PDB entry 4FMN | X-ray diffraction, 2.69 A resolution | chains A and C of the 3 polymer chains in the assembly

[Chain A]
Name: DNA mismatch repair protein MLH1
Organism: Saccharomyces cerevisiae
Reference sequence: P38920 (MLH1_YEAST); residues 485-769 here = UniProt positions 485-769
Amino-acid sequence (288 residues; each row starts with the number of its first residue):
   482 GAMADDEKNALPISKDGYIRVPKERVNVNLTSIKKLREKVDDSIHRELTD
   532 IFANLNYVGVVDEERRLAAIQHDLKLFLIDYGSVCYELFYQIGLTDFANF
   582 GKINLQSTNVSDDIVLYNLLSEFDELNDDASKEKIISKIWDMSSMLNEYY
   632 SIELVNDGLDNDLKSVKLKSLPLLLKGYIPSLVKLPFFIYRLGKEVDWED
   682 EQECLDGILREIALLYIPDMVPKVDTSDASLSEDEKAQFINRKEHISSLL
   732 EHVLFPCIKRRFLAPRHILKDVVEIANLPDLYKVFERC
Disordered / not traced: 482-504
Sequence notes: expression tag (482-484)
Metal / ion sites: Zn2+ site 1: C769 (shared with 3 residues of chain B)
Curated features (UniProtKB/Swiss-Prot):
  - natural variant: L607 (L607F: In strain: EAY1068, M2-8 and 3 more), D678 (D678N: In strain: SK1, YJM320 and 1 more), P703 (P703L: In strain: SK1, YJM320 and 1 more), D761 (D761G: In strain: EAY1066, EAY1068 and 9 more)
  - mutagenesis: Q552 (Q552L: Defective in a mismatch repair assay), R672 (R672P: Defective in a mismatch repair assay), A694 (A694T: Fully functional in a mismatch repair assay), K764 (K764E: Displays an increase in spontaneous mutation accumulation. Does not impair heterodimer formation; K764R: No effect), F766 (F766A: Displays an increase in spontaneous mutation accumulation. Does not impair heterodimer formation), E767 (E767D: Displays an increase in spontaneous mutation accumulation. Does not impair heterodimer formation), C769 (C769A: No effect; C769S: Displays an increase in spontaneous mutation accumulation. Does not impair heterodimer formation)

[Chain C]
Name: DNA repair peptide
Reference sequence: Q08214 (NTG2_YEAST); residues 22-29 here = UniProt positions 22-29
Amino-acid sequence (9 residues; each row starts with the number of its first residue):
    21 XVRSKYFKK
Disordered / not traced: 29
Sequence notes: acetylation (21)
Modified positions: ACE (acetyl group) at position 21
Curated features (UniProtKB/Swiss-Prot):
  - mutagenesis: S24 (S24A: Abolishes interaction with MLH1), Y26 (Y26A: Abolishes interaction with MLH1), F27 (F27A: Abolishes interaction with MLH1)

[Interface between chain A and chain C]
Contacting residue pairs (18; chain A residue first):
  N510(A) - V22(C)
  L511(A) - V22(C)
  L511(A) - R23(C)
  L511(A) - S24(C)
  T512(A) - ACE_21(C)
  T512(A) - V22(C)  hydrogen bond (side chain-backbone)
  S625(A) - Y26(C)
  M626(A) - Y26(C)  hydrophobic
  M626(A) - F27(C)  hydrophobic
  E629(A) - K25(C)  salt bridge
  E629(A) - Y26(C)  hydrogen bond
  Y630(A) - S24(C)  hydrogen bond
  Y630(A) - Y26(C)
  W679(A) - F27(C)
  E682(A) - R23(C)
  E682(A) - S24(C)  hydrogen bond (side chain-backbone)
  E682(A) - F27(C)
  C685(A) - F27(C)  hydrophobic
Also at the interface, not in a pair above, chain A (14 interface residues in all): S513, E680, D681, L686

[Summary]
Chain A and chain C form an interface of 14 and 7 residues respectively, with 4 hydrogen bonds and 1 salt
bridge. Among the polar pairs are E629(A)-K25(C), T512(A)-V22(C) and E629(A)-Y26(C). UniProt lists 7
mutagenesis sites on chain A; 3 mutagenesis sites on chain C.
Chain A is DNA mismatch repair protein MLH1 (Saccharomyces cerevisiae) and chain C is DNA repair peptide; the
structure, Structure of the C-terminal domain of the Saccharomyces cerevisiae MUTL alpha (MLH1/PMS1)
heterodimer bound to a ..., was determined by X-ray diffraction together with 4FMO from the same study.
